PDB entry 9IIY | electron microscopy, 3.00 A resolution | chains A and B of the 3 polymer chains in the assembly

== Chain A ==
Name: Piwi
From: Ephydatia fluviatilis
Reference sequence: D5MRY8 (D5MRY8_9METZ); residues 1-987 here = UniProt positions 1-987
Chain sequence (987 residues; row label = number of the first residue in the row):
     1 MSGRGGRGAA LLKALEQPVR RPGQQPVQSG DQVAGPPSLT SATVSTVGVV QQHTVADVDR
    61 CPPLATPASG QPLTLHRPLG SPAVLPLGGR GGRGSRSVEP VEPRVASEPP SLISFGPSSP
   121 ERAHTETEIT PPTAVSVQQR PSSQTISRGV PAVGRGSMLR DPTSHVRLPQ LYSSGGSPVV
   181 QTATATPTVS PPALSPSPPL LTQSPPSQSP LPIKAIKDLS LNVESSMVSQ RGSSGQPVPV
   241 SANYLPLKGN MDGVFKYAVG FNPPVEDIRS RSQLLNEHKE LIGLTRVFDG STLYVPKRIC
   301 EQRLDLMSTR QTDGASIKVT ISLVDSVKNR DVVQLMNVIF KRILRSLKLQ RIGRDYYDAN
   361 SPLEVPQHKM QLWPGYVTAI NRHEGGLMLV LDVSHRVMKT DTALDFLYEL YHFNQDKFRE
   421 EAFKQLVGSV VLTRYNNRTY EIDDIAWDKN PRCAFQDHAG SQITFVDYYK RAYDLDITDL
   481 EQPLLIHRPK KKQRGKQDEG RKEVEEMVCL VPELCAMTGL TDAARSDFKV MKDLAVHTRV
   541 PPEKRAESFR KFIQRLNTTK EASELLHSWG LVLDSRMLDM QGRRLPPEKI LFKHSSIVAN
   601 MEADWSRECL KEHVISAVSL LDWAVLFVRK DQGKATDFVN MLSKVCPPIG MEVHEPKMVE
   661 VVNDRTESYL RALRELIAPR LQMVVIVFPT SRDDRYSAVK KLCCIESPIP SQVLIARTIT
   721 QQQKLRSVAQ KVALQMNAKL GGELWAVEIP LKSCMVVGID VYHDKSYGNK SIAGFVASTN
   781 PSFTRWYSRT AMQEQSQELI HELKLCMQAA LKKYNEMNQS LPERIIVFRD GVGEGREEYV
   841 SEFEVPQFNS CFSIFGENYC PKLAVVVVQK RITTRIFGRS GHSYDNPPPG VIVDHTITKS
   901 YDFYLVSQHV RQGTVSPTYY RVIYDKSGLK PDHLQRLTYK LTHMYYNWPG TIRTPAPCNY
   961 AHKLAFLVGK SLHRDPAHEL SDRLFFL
Unresolved in the structure: 1-241, 488-504, 519-530, 577-606, 823-868, 957-977

== Chain B ==
Molecule: 22-nt RNA strand
From: Homo sapiens
Sequence (22 nucleotides; each row starts with the number of its first residue):
     1 UAGCAGAUCG GUUGUAUAGA CG

== Chain A / chain B interface ==
Pairs across the interface - 50 pairs, chain A then chain B:
  Lys328(A) with U17(B), sugar contact
  Arg330(A) with A16(B), sugar contact
  Ser394(A) with U8(B), hydrogen bond to the phosphate
  Arg396(A) with C9(B), salt bridge to the phosphate
  Val397(A) with U8(B), phosphate contact; C9(B), hydrogen bond to the phosphate
  Met398(A) with C9(B), phosphate contact
  Val430(A) with G10(B), phosphate contact; G11(B), phosphate contact
  Leu432(A) with G10(B), phosphate contact
  Thr439(A) with G11(B), phosphate contact
  Glu441(A) with G11(B), sugar contact; U12(B), phosphate contact
  Arg539(A) with A7(B), sugar contact
  Val540(A) with G6(B), sugar contact
  Arg545(A) with A7(B), salt bridge to the phosphate
  Ser691(A) with U1(B), hydrogen bond to the base
  Asp693(A) with U1(B), phosphate contact
  Tyr696(A) with U1(B), hydrogen bond to the phosphate
  Val713(A) with A2(B), phosphate contact
  Leu714(A) with A2(B), phosphate contact
  Ile715(A) with U1(B), phosphate contact; A2(B), phosphate contact
  Arg717(A) with U1(B), hydrogen bond to the base; A2(B), base contact
  Thr718(A) with A2(B), hydrogen bond to the base
  Val728(A) with A2(B), base contact
  Lys731(A) with G3(B), base contact
  Val732(A) with A2(B), sugar contact
  Gln735(A) with A2(B), sugar contact
  Arg875(A) with A7(B), salt bridge to the phosphate
  Gln908(A) with A5(B), hydrogen bond to the phosphate; G6(B), hydrogen bond to the phosphate
  His909(A) with A5(B), sugar contact
  Val910(A) with A5(B), sugar contact; G6(B), phosphate contact
  Gln912(A) with A5(B), sugar contact; G6(B), sugar contact
  Thr914(A) with G6(B), sugar contact; A7(B), phosphate contact
  Ser916(A) with G6(B), hydrogen bond to the phosphate; A7(B), hydrogen bond to the phosphate
  Tyr945(A) with G3(B), sugar contact
  Asn947(A) with A2(B), hydrogen bond to the sugar; G3(B), base contact
  Trp948(A) with G3(B), base contact
  Thr951(A) with A5(B), phosphate contact
  Ile952(A) with A5(B), phosphate contact
  Arg953(A) with C4(B), sugar contact; A5(B), salt bridge to the phosphate
Other interface residues (no listed pair), chain A (47 interface residues in all): Gln334, Asp392, His395, Lys399, Thr518, Gln721, Lys724, Gly913, Pro949
Other interface residues (no listed pair), chain B (15 interface residues in all): A18

== Summary ==
47 residues of chain A and 15 residues of chain B are in contact; the contacts include 11 hydrogen bonds and 4
salt bridges. Polar contacts include Ser691(A)-U1(B), Arg717(A)-U1(B) and Thr718(A)-A2(B).
Here chain A is Piwi (Ephydatia fluviatilis) and chain B is a 22-nt RNA strand (Homo sapiens). Entry 9IIY
(Cryo-EM Structure of EfPiwi-piRNA-target (25-nt, bilobed)) was determined by electron microscopy together
with 9IIZ, 9IJ0, 9IJ1, 9IJ2, 9IJ3, 9IJ4 and 9IJ5 from the same study.
